4IIJ - chains A and E of the 6 polymer chains in the assembly; structure by X-ray diffraction, 2.60 A resolution.

== Chain A ==
Name: Tubulin alpha-1B chain
Organism: Bos taurus
UniProtKB: P81947 (TBA1B_BOVIN); residue numbers follow UniProt; this construct covers 1-451
Amino-acid sequence (451 residues; each row starts with the number of its first residue):
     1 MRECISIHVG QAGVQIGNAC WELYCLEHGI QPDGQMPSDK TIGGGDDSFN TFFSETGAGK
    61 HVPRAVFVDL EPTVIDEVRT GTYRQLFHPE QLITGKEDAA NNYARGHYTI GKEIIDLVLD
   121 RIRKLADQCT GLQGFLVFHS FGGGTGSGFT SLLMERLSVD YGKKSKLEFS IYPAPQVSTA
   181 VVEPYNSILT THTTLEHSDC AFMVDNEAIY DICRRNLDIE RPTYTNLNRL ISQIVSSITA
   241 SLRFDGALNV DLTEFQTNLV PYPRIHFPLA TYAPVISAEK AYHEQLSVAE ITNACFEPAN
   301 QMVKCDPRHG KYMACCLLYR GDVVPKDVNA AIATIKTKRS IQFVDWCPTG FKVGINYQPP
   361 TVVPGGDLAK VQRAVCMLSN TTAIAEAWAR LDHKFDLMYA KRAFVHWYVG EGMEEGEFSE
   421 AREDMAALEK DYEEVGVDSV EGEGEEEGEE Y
Not modelled in the structure: 438-451
Ion coordination: Ca2+: Asp39, Thr41, Gly44, Glu55
Small-molecule neighbours: GTP (guanosine-5'-triphosphate): Gly10, Gln11, Ala12, Gln15, Ile16, Asp69, Asp98, Ala99, Ala100, Asn101, Ser140, Gly142, Gly143, Gly144, Thr145, Gly146, Ile171, Pro173, Val177, Ser178, Thr179, Glu183, Asn206, Tyr224, Leu227, Asn228, Ile231
From the paper describing this entry:
  - conformationally variable residues (order/disorder transition): Ser439 to Glu447

== Chain E ==
Name: Stathmin-4
Organism: Rattus norvegicus
UniProtKB: P63043 (STMN4_RAT); residues 3-145 here correspond to UniProt positions 47-189 (UniProt number = residue number + 44)
Amino-acid sequence (143 residues; row label = number of the first residue in the row):
     3 MADMEVIELN KCTSGQSFEV ILKPPSFDGV PEFNASLPRR RDPSLEEIQK KLEAAEERRK
    63 YQEAELLKHL AEKREHEREV IQKAIEENNN FIKMAKEKLA QKMESNKENR EAHLAAMLER
   123 LQEKDKHAEE VRKNKELKEE ASR
Not modelled in the structure: 3-5, 28-43, 144-145
Sequence notes: cloning artifact (3-4)
Curated features (UniProtKB/Swiss-Prot):
  - modified residue: Ser46 (Phosphoserine)

== Chain A / chain E interface ==
Contacting residue pairs - 60 pairs, chain A then chain E:
  His107(A) - Lys53(E)
  Tyr108(A) - Leu54(E)  hydrophobic
  Tyr108(A) - Ala57(E)  hydrophobic
  Thr109(A) - Arg61(E)  hydrogen bond
  Lys112(A) - Leu54(E)
  Lys112(A) - Glu58(E)  salt bridge
  Leu152(A) - Leu54(E)  hydrophobic
  Glu155(A) - Ile50(E)
  Glu155(A) - Lys53(E)  salt bridge
  Arg156(A) - Leu47(E)
  Arg156(A) - Ile50(E)
  Arg156(A) - Gln51(E)
  Val159(A) - Pro45(E)
  His197(A) - Asp44(E)  salt bridge
  His197(A) - Pro45(E)
  Asp245(A) - Cys14(E)
  Asp245(A) - Ser16(E)  hydrogen bond (backbone-side chain)
  Ala247(A) - Asn12(E)
  Ala247(A) - Ser19(E)
  Leu248(A) - Ser19(E)
  Pro325(A) - Gln18(E)
  Pro325(A) - Phe20(E)  hydrophobic
  Asn329(A) - Met6(E)
  Asn329(A) - Val8(E)
  Asn329(A) - Phe20(E)
  Asn329(A) - Val22(E)
  Ile332(A) - Val22(E)  hydrophobic
  Lys336(A) - Leu24(E)
  Asp345(A) - Pro27(E)
  Cys347(A) - Pro27(E)
  Pro348(A) - Lys25(E)
  Pro348(A) - Pro27(E)
  Thr349(A) - Leu24(E)  hydrogen bond (backbone-backbone)
  Thr349(A) - Lys25(E)  hydrogen bond (backbone-backbone)
  Gly350(A) - Val22(E)
  Gly350(A) - Ile23(E)
  Phe351(A) - Glu21(E)
  Phe351(A) - Val22(E)  hydrogen bond (backbone-backbone)
  Lys352(A) - Phe20(E)
  Lys352(A) - Glu21(E)
  Val353(A) - Ser19(E)
  Val353(A) - Phe20(E)  hydrogen bond (backbone-backbone)
  Gly354(A) - Gln18(E)
  Gly354(A) - Ser19(E)
  Ile355(A) - Ser16(E)
  Ile355(A) - Gly17(E)
  Ile355(A) - Gln18(E)  hydrogen bond (backbone-backbone)
  Asn356(A) - Ser16(E)  hydrogen bond (side chain-backbone)
  Tyr357(A) - Thr15(E)
  Tyr357(A) - Ser16(E)  hydrogen bond (backbone-backbone)
  Tyr357(A) - Gly17(E)
  Tyr357(A) - Gln18(E)  hydrogen bond
  Val409(A) - Gln64(E)
  Gly410(A) - Arg61(E)
  Gly410(A) - Gln64(E)
  Glu411(A) - Arg61(E)  hydrogen bond (backbone-side chain)
  Gly412(A) - Ala57(E)
  Gly412(A) - Arg60(E)  hydrogen bond (backbone-side chain)
  Gly412(A) - Arg61(E)
  Glu414(A) - Arg60(E)  salt bridge
Also at the interface, not in a pair above, chain A (39 interface residues in all): Ser158, Glu196, Val328, Ala333, Trp346, Met413
Also at the interface, not in a pair above, chain E (31 interface residues in all): Leu11, Ser46, Glu55

== In short ==
Chain A and chain E form an interface of 39 and 31 residues respectively; the contacts include 12 hydrogen
bonds and 4 salt bridges. Polar pairs include Lys112(A)-Glu58(E), Glu155(A)-Lys53(E) and His197(A)-Asp44(E).
Chain A binds GTP. Asp39(A), Thr41(A), Gly44(A) and Glu55(A) form the Ca2+ site. From the paper:
conformational variability at Ser439(A).
Chain A is Tubulin alpha-1B chain (Bos taurus) and chain E is Stathmin-4 (Rattus norvegicus); the structure,
Crystal structure of tubulin-stathmin-TTL-apo complex, was determined by X-ray diffraction, deposited together
with 4IHJ.
